Entry 8D8K (electron microscopy, 3.13 A resolution); this record covers chains d and a of the 35 polymer chains in the assembly.

== Chain d ==
Molecule: Mitochondrial group I intron splicing factor CCM1
Organism: Saccharomyces cerevisiae
Reference sequence: A0A8H4FBQ6 (A0A8H4FBQ6_YEASX); residue numbers follow UniProt; this construct covers 1-864
Chain sequence (864 residues; numbered 1 to 864; the number before each row is that of its first residue):
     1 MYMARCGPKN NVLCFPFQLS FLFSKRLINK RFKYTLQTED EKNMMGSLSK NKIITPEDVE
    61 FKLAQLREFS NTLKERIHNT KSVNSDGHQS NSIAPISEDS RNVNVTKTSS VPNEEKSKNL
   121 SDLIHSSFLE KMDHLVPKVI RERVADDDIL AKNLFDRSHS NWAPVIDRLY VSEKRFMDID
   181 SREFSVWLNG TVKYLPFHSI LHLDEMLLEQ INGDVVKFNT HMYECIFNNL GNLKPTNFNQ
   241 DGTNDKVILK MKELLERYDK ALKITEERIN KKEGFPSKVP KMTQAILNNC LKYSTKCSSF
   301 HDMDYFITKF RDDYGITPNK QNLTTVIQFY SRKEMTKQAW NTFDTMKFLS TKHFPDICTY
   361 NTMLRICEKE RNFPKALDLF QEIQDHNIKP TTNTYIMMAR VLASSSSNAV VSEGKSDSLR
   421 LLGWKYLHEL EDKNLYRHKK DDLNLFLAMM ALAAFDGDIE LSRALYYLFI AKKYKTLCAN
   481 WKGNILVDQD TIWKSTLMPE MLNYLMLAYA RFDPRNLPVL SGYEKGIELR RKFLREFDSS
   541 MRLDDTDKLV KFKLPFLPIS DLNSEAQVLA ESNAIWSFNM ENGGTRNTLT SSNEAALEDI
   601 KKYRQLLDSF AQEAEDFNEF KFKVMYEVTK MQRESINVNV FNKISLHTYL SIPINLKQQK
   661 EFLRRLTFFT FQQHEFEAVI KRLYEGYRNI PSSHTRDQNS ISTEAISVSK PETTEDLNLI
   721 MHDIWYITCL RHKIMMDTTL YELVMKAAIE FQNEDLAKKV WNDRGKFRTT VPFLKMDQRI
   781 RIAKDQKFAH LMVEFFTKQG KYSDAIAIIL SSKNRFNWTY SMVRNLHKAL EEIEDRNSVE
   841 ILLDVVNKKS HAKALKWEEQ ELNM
Not modelled in the structure: 1-147, 271-277, 544-550, 690-717, 850-864

== Chain a ==
Molecule: 15S ribosomal RNA
Organism: Saccharomyces cerevisiae
Sequence (1713 nucleotides; row label = number of the first residue in the row; numbers below 1 keep their minus sign (U-63 is residue -63)):
   -63 UUUUAUAUAA UAAUAAUAAU AUAUAUAUAU AUAUAUUAUU AUAUUAGUUA UAUAAUAAGG
    -3 AAAAGUAAAA AAUUUAUAAG AAUAUGAUGU UGGUUCAGAU UAAGCGCUAA AUAAGGACAU
    57 GACACAUGCG AAUCAUACGU UUAUUAUUGA UAAGAUAAUA AAUAUGUGGU GUAAACGUGA
   117 GUAAUUUUAU UAGGAAUUAA UGAACUAUAG AAUAAGCUAA AUACUUAAUA UAUUAUUAUA
   177 UAAAAAUAAU UUAUAUAAUA AAAAGGAUAU AUAUAUAAUA UAUAUUUAUC UAUAGUCAAG
   237 CCAAUAAUGG UUUAGGUAGU AGGUUUAUUA AGAGUUAAAC CUAGCCAACG AUCCAUAAUC
   297 GAUAAUGAAA GUUAGAACGA UCACGUUGAC UCUGAAAUAU AGUCAAUAUC UAUAAGAUAC
   357 AGCAGUGAGG AAUAUUGGAC AAUGAUCGAA AGAUUGAUCC AGUUACUUAU UAGGAUGAUA
   417 UAUAAAAAUA UUUUAUUUUA UUUAUAAAUA UUAAAUAUUU AUAAUAAUAA UAAUAAUAAU
   477 AUAUAUAUAU AAAUUGAUUA AAAAUAAAAU CCAUAAAUAA UUAAAAUAAU GAUAUUAAUU
   537 ACCAUAUAUA UUUUUAUAUG GAUAUAUAUA UUAAUAAUAA UAUUAAUUUU AUUAUUAUUA
   597 AUAAUAUAUU UUAAUAGUCC UGACUAAUAU UUGUGCCAGC AGUCGCGGUA ACACAAAGAG
   657 GGCGAGCGUU AAUCAUAAUG GUUUAAAGGA UCCGUAGAAU GAAUUAUAUA UUAUAAUUUA
   717 GAGUUAAUAA AAUAUAAUUA AAGAAUUAUA AUAGUAAAGA UGAAAUAAUA AUAAUAAUUA
   777 UAAGACUAAU AUAUGUGAAA AUAUUAAUUA AAUAUUAACU GACAUUGAGG GAUUAAAACU
   837 AGAGUAGCGA AACGGAUUCG AUACCCGUGU AGUUCUAGUA GUAAACUAUG AAUACAAUUA
   897 UUUAUAAUAU AUAUUAUAUA UAAAUAAUAA AUGAAAAUGA AAGUAUUCCA CCUGAAGAGU
   957 ACGUUAGCAA UAAUGAAACU CAAAACAAUA GACGGUUACA GACUUAAGCA GUGGAGCAUG
  1017 UUAUUUAAUU CGAUAAUCCA CGACUAACCU UACCAUAUUU UGAAUAUUAU AAUAAUUAUU
  1077 AUAAUUAUUA UAUUACAGGC GUUACAUUGU UGUCUUUAGU UCGUGCUGCA AAGUUUUAGA
  1137 UUAAGUUCAU AAACGAACAA AACUCCAUAU AUAUAAUUUU AAUUAUAUAU AAUUUUAUAU
  1197 UAUUUAUUAA UAUAAAGAAA GGAAUUAAGA CAAAUCAUAA UGAUCCUUAU AAUAUGGGUA
  1257 AUAGACGUGC UAUAAUAAAA UGAUAAUAAA AUUAUAUAAA AUAUAUUUAA UUAUAUUUAA
  1317 UUAAUAAUAU AAAACAUUUU AAUUUUUAAU AUAUUUUUUU AUUAUAUAUU AAUAUGAAUU
  1377 AUAAUCUGAA AUUCGAUUAU AUGAAAAAAG AAUUGCUAGU AAUACGUAAA UUAGUAUGUU
  1437 ACGGUGAAUA UUCUAACUGU UUCGCACUAA UCACUCAUCA CGCGUUGAAA CAUAUUAUUA
  1497 UCUUAUUAUU UAUAUAAUAU UUUUUAAUAA AUAUUAAUAA UUAUUAAUUU AUAUUUAUUU
  1557 AUAUCAGAAA UAAUAUGAAU UAAUGCGAAG UUGAAAUACA GUUACCGUAG GGGAACCUGC
  1617 GGUGGGCUUA UAAAUAUCUU AAAUAUUCUU ACA
Not modelled in the structure: -54 to -16, 3-7, 86-88, 167-171, 211-213, 421-477, 546-549, 564-599, 705-707, 906-910, 1075-1077, 1362-1366, 1529-1535
Ion coordination: Mg2+ site 1 near A20 (its only coordinating residue here); Mg2+ site 2 near A33 (its only coordinating residue here); Mg2+ site 3 near C54 (its only coordinating residue here); Mg2+ site 4: A55, U56, G115; Mg2+ site 5 near A110 (its only coordinating residue here); Mg2+ site 6: A116, G117, A294; Mg2+ site 7: G117, A294; Mg2+ site 8: A159, C160; Mg2+ site 9 near U256 (its only coordinating residue here); Mg2+ site 10 near G270 (its only coordinating residue here); Mg2+ site 11: A287, U288; Mg2+ site 12: A312, A313; 31 more Mg2+ sites not listed

== Interface between chain d and chain a ==
Pairs across the interface (75):
  Arg182(d) with U-60(a), hydrogen bond to the phosphate; A-59(a), salt bridge to the phosphate
  Lys193(d) with A-7(a), salt bridge to the phosphate; A-6(a), salt bridge to the phosphate
  Thr220(d) with U-61(a), sugar contact
  His221(d) with U-61(a), hydrogen bond to the sugar; U-60(a), sugar contact
  Asn228(d) with A-6(a), sugar contact
  Lys278(d) with U-15(a), salt bridge to the phosphate
  Lys281(d) with U-61(a), salt bridge to the phosphate; U-60(a), salt bridge to the phosphate
  Thr283(d) with U-62(a), sugar contact; U-61(a), sugar contact
  Gln284(d) with A-6(a), base contact
  Ala285(d) with A-6(a), base contact
  Asn288(d) with A-6(a), hydrogen bond to the sugar; G-5(a), sugar contact
  Asn289(d) with A-6(a), sugar contact
  Lys292(d) with A-6(a), hydrogen bond to the phosphate; G-5(a), salt bridge to the phosphate
  Asn319(d) with A-6(a), hydrogen bond to the base
  Lys320(d) with G-5(a), base contact
  Gln321(d) with A-6(a), hydrogen bond to the base; G-5(a), base contact
  Asn322(d) with A-6(a), base contact
  Thr324(d) with G-5(a), hydrogen bond to the base
  Thr325(d) with G-5(a), hydrogen bond to the sugar
  Gln328(d) with G-5(a), sugar contact; G-4(a), hydrogen bond to the phosphate; A-3(a), base contact
  Arg332(d) with A-2(a), salt bridge to the phosphate
  Asp356(d) with G-5(a), hydrogen bond to the base
  Cys358(d) with G-5(a), base contact; G-4(a), hydrogen bond to the phosphate
  Thr359(d) with G-5(a), hydrogen bond to the base
  Asn361(d) with A-3(a), base contact
  Thr362(d) with A-3(a), base contact
  Arg365(d) with A-3(a), hydrogen bond to the sugar; A-2(a), hydrogen bond to the sugar; A-1(a), salt bridge to the phosphate
  Arg371(d) with A0(a), phosphate contact; G1(a), salt bridge to the phosphate
  Asn393(d) with G-4(a), hydrogen bond to the base; A-3(a), hydrogen bond to the base
  Arg400(d) with A-2(a), hydrogen bond to the sugar
  Ser407(d) with G1(a), hydrogen bond to the phosphate
  Asn408(d) with U2(a), phosphate contact
  His438(d) with G-4(a), stacking on the base
  Lys440(d) with G-4(a), hydrogen bond to the sugar; A-3(a), salt bridge to the phosphate; A-2(a), hydrogen bond to the base
  Asp441(d) with G-4(a), hydrogen bond to the base
  Leu443(d) with A-2(a), base contact
  Asn444(d) with A-2(a), base contact
  Leu447(d) with A-2(a), base contact
  Pro499(d) with A-1(a), base contact
  Glu500(d) with A-2(a), hydrogen bond to the sugar; A-1(a), base contact
  Asn503(d) with A0(a), hydrogen bond to the sugar
  Tyr504(d) with A-1(a), sugar contact; A0(a), phosphate contact
  Leu507(d) with A0(a), phosphate contact
  Arg511(d) with G1(a), salt bridge to the phosphate
  Asn642(d) with A-1(a), hydrogen bond to the base
  Ile644(d) with A-1(a), base contact; A0(a), base contact
  His647(d) with A0(a), hydrogen bond to the base; G1(a), sugar contact
  Thr648(d) with A0(a), sugar contact
  Thr739(d) with G1(a), base contact
  Lys787(d) with U2(a), phosphate contact
  Tyr820(d) with A8(a), stacking on the base
  Leu843(d) with A8(a), base contact
  Asn847(d) with A8(a), hydrogen bond to the base; U9(a), base contact
Other interface residues (no listed pair), chain d (62 interface residues in all): Glu224, Val279, Met346, Lys352, Glu368, Phe455, Met498, Asn639, Ser645
Other interface residues (no listed pair), chain a (18 interface residues in all): U-63
Interface features reported in the paper:
  - interface residues, chain a: A-6(a)

== Overview ==
62 residues of chain d and 18 residues of chain a are in contact, with 26 hydrogen bonds, 12 salt bridges and
2 aromatic stacking contacts. Polar contacts include Asn319(d)-A-6(a), Gln321(d)-A-6(a) and Thr324(d)-G-5(a).
A55(a), U56(a) and G115(a) coordinate Mg2+ site 4. A116(a), G117(a) and A294(a) coordinate Mg2+ site 6. The
paper reports the interface residue A-6(a).
Chain d is Mitochondrial group I intron splicing factor CCM1 and chain a is 15S ribosomal RNA, both from
Saccharomyces cerevisiae; the structure, Yeast mitochondrial small subunit assembly intermediate (State 2),
was determined by electron microscopy, deposited together with 8D8J and 8D8L.
